PDB entry 6C5R | X-ray diffraction, 3.10 A resolution | chains A and G of the 4 polymer chains in the assembly

Chain A (and G):
Molecule: calcium uniporter
Organism: Metarhizium acridum (strain CQMa 102)
Notes: chain G of this document is another copy of the same molecule, construct and numbering; everything in this record applies to it too
UniProtKB: E9DVV4 (E9DVV4_METAQ); aligned in 2 segments with insertions or deletions, so no single offset holds: 1-167 ~ UniProt 99-295; 168-206 ~ UniProt 388-426
Chain sequence (210 residues; each row starts with the number of its first residue; numbers below 1 keep their minus sign (Gly-3 is residue -3)):
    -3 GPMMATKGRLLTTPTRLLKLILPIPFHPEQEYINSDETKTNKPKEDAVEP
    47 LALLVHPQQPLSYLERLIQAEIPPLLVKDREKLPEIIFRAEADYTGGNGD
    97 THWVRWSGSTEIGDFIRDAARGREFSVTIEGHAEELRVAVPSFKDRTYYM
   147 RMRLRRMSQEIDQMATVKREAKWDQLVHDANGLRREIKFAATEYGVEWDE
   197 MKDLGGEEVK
Disordered / not traced: -3 to 4, 20-47, 70-79, 88-98, 196-206 (chain G: -3 to 2, 20-44, 72-76, 89-97, 195-206)
Sequence notes: expression tag (-3 to 0); engineered mutation Ala167 (Cys295 in E9DVV4)

How chain A and chain G interact:
Pairs across the interface (12):
  Pro10(A) - Phe185(G)
  Thr11(A) - Phe185(G)
  Arg149(A) - Phe185(G)
  Met153(A) - Lys184(G)
  Glu156(A) - Lys184(G)  salt bridge
  Lys184(A) - Met153(G)
  Lys184(A) - Glu156(G)  salt bridge
  Phe185(A) - Pro10(G)
  Phe185(A) - Thr11(G)
  Phe185(A) - Arg149(G)
  Thr188(A) - Met148(G)
  Glu189(A) - Pro10(G)
Other interface residues (no listed pair), chain A (10 interface residues in all): Arg152
Other interface residues (no listed pair), chain G (11 interface residues in all): Glu189, Val192, Glu193

Overview:
10 residues of chain A and 11 residues of chain G are in contact, with 2 salt bridges. Its one salt-bridged
contact is Glu156(A)-Lys184(G).
Chain A and chain G are both calcium uniporter (Metarhizium acridum (strain CQMa 102)); the structure, Crystal
structure of the soluble domain of the mitochondrial calcium uniporter, was determined by X-ray diffraction
together with 6C5W from the same study.
